Entry 9LLQ (X-ray diffraction, 3.10 A resolution); this record covers chains B and E of the 4 polymer chains in the assembly.

== Chain B ==
Name: TetR family transcriptional regulator
Organism: Acinetobacter baumannii
Reference sequence: A0A1E3M4M0 (A0A1E3M4M0_ACIBA); residues 1-189 here = UniProt positions 1-189
Chain sequence (191 residues; row label = number of the first residue in the row; numbers below 1 keep their minus sign (Met-1 is residue -1)):
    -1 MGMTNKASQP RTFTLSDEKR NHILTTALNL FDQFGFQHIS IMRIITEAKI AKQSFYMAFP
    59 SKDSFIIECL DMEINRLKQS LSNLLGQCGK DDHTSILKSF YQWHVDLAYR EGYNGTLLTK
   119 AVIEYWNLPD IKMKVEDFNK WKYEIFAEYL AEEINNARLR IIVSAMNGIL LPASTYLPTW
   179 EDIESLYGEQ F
Disordered / not traced: -1 to 10, 188-189
Sequence notes: initiating methionine (-1); expression tag (0)

== Chain E ==
Molecule: 24-nt DNA strand
Organism: Acinetobacter baumannii
Sequence (24 nucleotides; row label = number of the first residue in the row):
     1 AAAAAGACTA ATCTGTCTAT CTAT

== Interface between chain B and chain E ==
Residue-residue contacts (14):
  Phe11(B) - DA2(E)  phosphate contact
  Phe11(B) - DA3(E)  hydrogen bond to the phosphate
  Thr12(B) - DA3(E)  hydrogen bond to the phosphate
  Leu13(B) - DA4(E)  phosphate contact
  Ser14(B) - DA4(E)  hydrogen bond to the phosphate
  Lys17(B) - DA4(E)  hydrogen bond to the phosphate
  Lys17(B) - DA5(E)  salt bridge to the phosphate
  Lys47(B) - DA5(E)  phosphate contact
  Ile48(B) - DA5(E)  phosphate contact
  Ala49(B) - DA5(E)  hydrogen bond to the phosphate
  Lys50(B) - DA7(E)  base contact
  Lys50(B) - DC8(E)  base contact
  Ser52(B) - DA4(E)  sugar contact
  Ser52(B) - DA5(E)  hydrogen bond to the phosphate
Also at the interface, not in a pair above, chain B (11 interface residues in all): Gln51
Also at the interface, not in a pair above, chain E (7 interface residues in all): DG6

== In short ==
11 residues of chain B and 7 residues of chain E are in contact, with 6 hydrogen bonds and 1 salt bridge.
Polar pairs include Phe11(B)-DA3(E), Thr12(B)-DA3(E) and Ser14(B)-DA4(E).
Here chain B is TetR family transcriptional regulator and chain E is a 24-nt DNA strand, both from
Acinetobacter baumannii. Entry 9LLQ (Structure of TetR2 and DNA probe) was determined by X-ray diffraction
together with 8Z6D and 8Z6E from the same study.
